Entry 7UZR (X-ray diffraction, 2.70 A resolution); this record covers chains A and C of the 6 polymer chains in the assembly.

Chain A (and C):
Protein: Cyclic GMP-AMP synthase
Source organism: Mus musculus
Notes: EC 2.7.7.86; fragment: catalytic domain, residues 147-507; chain C of this document is another copy of the same molecule, construct and numbering; everything in this record applies to it too
UniProtKB: Q8C6L5 (CGAS_MOUSE); residues 147-507 here = UniProt positions 147-507
Amino-acid sequence (364 residues; row label = number of the first residue in the row):
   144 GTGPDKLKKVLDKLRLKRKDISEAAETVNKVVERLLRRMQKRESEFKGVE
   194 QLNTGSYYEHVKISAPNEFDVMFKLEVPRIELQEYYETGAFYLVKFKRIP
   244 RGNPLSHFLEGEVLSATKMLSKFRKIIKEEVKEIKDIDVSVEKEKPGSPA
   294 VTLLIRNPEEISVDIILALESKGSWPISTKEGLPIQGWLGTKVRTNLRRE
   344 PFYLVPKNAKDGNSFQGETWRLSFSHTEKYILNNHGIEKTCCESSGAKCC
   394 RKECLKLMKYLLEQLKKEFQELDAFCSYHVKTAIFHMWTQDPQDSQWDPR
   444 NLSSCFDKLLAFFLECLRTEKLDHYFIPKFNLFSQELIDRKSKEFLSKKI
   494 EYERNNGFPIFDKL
Not modelled in the structure: 144-148, 240-245, 507 (chain C: 144-148, 240-248, 253-255, 354-358, 507)
Construct notes: expression tag (144-146)
Curated features (UniProtKB/Swiss-Prot):
  - region: Lys372 to Lys395 (DNA-binding)
  - motif: Leu154 to Leu159 (Nuclear export signal), Asp281 to Ser291 (Nuclear localization signal)
  - binding site (GTP): Thr197, Asp307, Arg364 to Glu371
  - binding site (ATP): Ser199, Glu371, Lys402, Ser420 to Lys424
  - binding site (Mg(2+)): Glu211, Asp213, Asp307
  - binding site (2',3'-cGAMP): Asp213, Gly290, Asp307, Lys350, Arg364 to Ser366
  - binding site (Zn(2+)): His378, Cys384, Cys385, Cys392
  - site: Arg241 (Arginine-anchor), Asp307, Ile308 (Cleavage)
  - modified residue: Lys156 (N6-lactoyllysine), Glu176 (PolyADP-ribosyl glutamic acid), Ser199 (Phosphoserine), Tyr201 (Phosphotyrosine), Glu272 (5-glutamyl polyglutamate), Ser291 (Phosphoserine), Glu302 (5-glutamyl glutamate), Lys372 (N6-acetyllysine), Lys382 (N6-acetyllysine), Lys402 (N6-acetyllysine), Ser420 (Phosphoserine), Lys491 (N6-methyllysine)
  - lipidation (S-palmitoyl cysteine): Cys392, Cys393, Cys459
  - cross-link (Glycyl lysine isopeptide (Lys-Gly)): Lys217 (interchain with G-Cter in SUMO), Lys271 (interchain with G-Cter in ubiquitin), Lys335 (interchain with G-Cter in SUMO), Lys372 (interchain with G-Cter in SUMO), Lys382 (interchain with G-Cter in SUMO), Lys399 (interchain with G-Cter in ubiquitin), Lys402 (interchain with G-Cter in ubiquitin), Lys409 (interchain with G-Cter in ubiquitin), Lys410 (interchain with G-Cter in ubiquitin), Lys464 (interchain with G-Cter in SUMO)
  - mutagenesis: Lys156 (K156Q: Mimics lactylation; knockin mice show higher mortality following HSV-1 infection), Asn172 (N172K: Induces alteration of the DNA-binding surface and leads to decreased synthesis of cyclic GMP-AMP (cGAMP); when associated with L-180), Glu176 (E176A: Abolished poly-ADP-ribosylation by PARP1, stimulating interferon production in knockin mice), Arg180 (R180L: Induces alteration of the DNA-binding surface and leads to decreased synthesis of cyclic GMP-AMP (cGAMP); when associated with K-182), Gly198 (G198A: Abolishes stimulation of interferon production; when associated with A-199), Ser199 (S199A: Abolishes stimulation of interferon production; when associated with A-199), Tyr201 (Y201E: Phosphomimetic mutant; reduced translocation to the nucleus following treatment with etoposide), Glu211 to Asp213 (Abolished nucleotidyltransferase activity. Does not affect nuclear localization and tethering to chromatin), Glu211 (E211A: Abolishes ability to promote type-I interferon production), Asp213 (D213A: Abolishes ability to promote type-I interferon production), Lys217 (K217R: Reduced sumoylation), Arg222 (R222E: Impaired tethering to chromatin, leading to constitutive activation in the absence of DNA), 31 further mutagenesis entries in UniProt
Metal / ion sites: Mn2+ site 1: Glu211, Asp213, Asp307 (together with OKR); Mn2+ site 2: Glu211, Asp213 (together with OKR); Zn2+: His378, Cys384, Cys385, Cys392
Residues lining bound ligands: OKR ([[(2R,3R,4R,5R)-5-(2-azanyl-6-oxidanylidene-1H-purin-9-yl)-4-[[(2R,3S,4R,5R)-5-(2-azanyl-6-oxidanylidene-1H-purin-9-yl)-3,4-bis(oxidanyl)oxolan-2-yl]methoxy-oxidanyl-phosphoryl]oxy-3-oxidanyl-oxolan-2-yl]methoxy-oxidanyl-phosphoryl] phosphono hydrogen phosphate): Gly198, Ser199, Glu202, Lys205, Glu211, Asp213, Lys288, Asp307, Arg364, Lys402, Lys409, Phe418, Cys419, Ser420, Tyr421, Lys424, His467
From the paper describing this entry:
  - mutagenesis - E211Q/D213N: abolished catalytic activity
  - specificity-determining residues: His467 (proposed by the authors, not directly observed)
  - mutagenesis - R364A (33-fold), H467A: decreased catalytic activity on ATP/GTP
  - mutagenesis - H467A (2-fold): increased catalytic activity on GTP/GTP
  - specificity-determining residues: Ile309, Arg364
  - mutagenesis - R364A (10-fold): decreased catalytic activity on GTP/GTP
  - mutagenesis - R364A (4-fold): increased catalytic activity on ATP/ATP

Interface between chain A and chain C:
Contacting residue pairs (34):
  Gln329(A) with Thr383(C); Ser388(C)
  Gly330(A) with Ser388(C)
  Leu332(A) with Lys382(C)
  Gly333(A) with Thr383(C); Glu386(C)
  Thr334(A) with Glu386(C), hydrogen bond (backbone-side chain); Ser387(C)
  Lys335(A) with Asn376(C); Asn377(C); Lys382(C); Glu386(C), salt bridge
  Asn376(A) with Lys335(C)
  Asn377(A) with Lys335(C); Lys382(C)
  Gly379(A) with Lys382(C), hydrogen bond (backbone-side chain)
  Ile380(A) with Ile380(C); Glu381(C); Lys382(C), hydrogen bond (backbone-backbone)
  Glu381(A) with Ile380(C); Gln436(C)
  Lys382(A) with Leu332(C); Asn377(C), hydrogen bond (side chain-backbone); Gly379(C), hydrogen bond (side chain-backbone); Ile380(C), hydrogen bond (backbone-backbone)
  Thr383(A) with Gln329(C); Gly333(C)
  Glu386(A) with Gly333(C); Thr334(C), hydrogen bond (side chain-backbone); Lys335(C), salt bridge
  Ser387(A) with Thr334(C)
  Ser388(A) with Gln329(C); Gly330(C)
  Gln436(A) with Glu381(C), hydrogen bond
Other interface residues (no listed pair), chain A (18 interface residues in all): Trp331
Other interface residues (no listed pair), chain C (19 interface residues in all): Trp331, His378

Overview:
The interface between chain A and chain C involves 18 residues on one side and 19 on the other; the contacts
include 8 hydrogen bonds and 2 salt bridges. Polar pairs include Lys335(A)-Glu386(C), Thr334(A)-Glu386(C) and
Gly379(A)-Lys382(C). From the paper: R364A and H467A of chain A reduce catalytic activity on ATP/GTP;
specificity determinants His467(A), Ile309(A) and Arg364(A).
Chain A and chain C are both Cyclic GMP-AMP synthase (Mus musculus); the structure, Structure of Ternary
Complex of cGAS with dsDNA and Bound 5 -pppG(2 ,5 )pG, was determined by X-ray diffraction (same publication
as 7UUX, 7UXW, 7UYQ, 7UYZ, 7V0W, 8EAE and 14 further entries).
